PDB entry 5Y90 | X-ray diffraction, 1.30 A resolution | chain A

# Chain A
Molecule: Dual specificity mitogen-activated protein kinase kinase 7
Organism: Homo sapiens
Notes: EC 2.7.12.2
UniProt: O14733 (MP2K7_HUMAN); residues 119-435 here correspond to UniProt positions 103-419 (UniProt number = residue number - 16)
Amino-acid sequence (323 residues; numbered 119 to 441; the number before each row is that of its first residue):
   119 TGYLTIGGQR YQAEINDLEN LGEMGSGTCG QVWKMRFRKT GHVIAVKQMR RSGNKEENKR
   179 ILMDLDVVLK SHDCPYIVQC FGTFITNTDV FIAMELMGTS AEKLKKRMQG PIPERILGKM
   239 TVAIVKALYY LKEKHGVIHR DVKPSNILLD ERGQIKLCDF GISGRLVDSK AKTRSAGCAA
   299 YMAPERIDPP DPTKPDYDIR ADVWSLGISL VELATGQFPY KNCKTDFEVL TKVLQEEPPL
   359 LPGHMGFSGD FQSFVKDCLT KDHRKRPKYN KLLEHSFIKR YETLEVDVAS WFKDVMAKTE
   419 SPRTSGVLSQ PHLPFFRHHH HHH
Unresolved in the structure: 283-293, 421-423, 437-441
Sequence notes: engineered mutation S218 (Cys202 in O14733); expression tag (436-441)
UniProt features mapped onto this chain:
  - region: H393 to K416 (DVD domain)
  - active site: D259 (Proton acceptor)
  - binding site (ATP): M142 to V150, K165
  - modified residue: S287 (Phosphoserine), T291 (Phosphothreonine), S427 (Phosphoserine)

# In short
From UniProt: active-site residue D259 and 10 ATP-binding residues.
Chain A is Dual specificity mitogen-activated protein kinase kinase 7 (Homo sapiens); the structure, MAP2K7
mutant -C218S, was determined by X-ray diffraction (same publication as 5Y8U).
